6GFF - chains C and D of the 7 polymer chains in the assembly; structure by X-ray diffraction, 3.10 A resolution.

Chain C:
Name: Transforming growth factor beta-1
Organism: Homo sapiens
Notes: fragment: lap
UniProtKB: P01137 (TGFB1_HUMAN); residue numbers follow UniProt; this construct covers 30-278
Chain sequence (249 residues; row label = number of the first residue in the row):
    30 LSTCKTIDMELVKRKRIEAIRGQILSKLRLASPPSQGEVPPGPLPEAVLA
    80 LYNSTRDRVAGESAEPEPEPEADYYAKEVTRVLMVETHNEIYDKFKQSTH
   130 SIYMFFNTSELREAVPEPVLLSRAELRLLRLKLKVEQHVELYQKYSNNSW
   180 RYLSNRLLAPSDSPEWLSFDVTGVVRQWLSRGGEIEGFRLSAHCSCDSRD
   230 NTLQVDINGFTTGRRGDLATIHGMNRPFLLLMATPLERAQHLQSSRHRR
Disordered / not traced: 30-31, 89-98, 230-253, 275-278
UniProt features mapped onto this chain:
  - region: Asp226 to Gly252 (Bowtie tail)
  - motif: Arg244 to Asp246 (Cell attachment site)
  - site: Arg278 (Cleavage)
  - glycosylation (N-linked (GlcNAc...) asparagine): Asn82, Asn136, Asn176
  - natural variant: Arg45 (R45C: In IBDIMDE), Tyr81 (Y81H: In CAEND), Arg110 (R110C: In IBDIMDE), Arg218 (R218C: In CAEND; R218H: In CAEND), His222 (H222D: In CAEND), Cys223 (C223G: In CAEND; C223R: In CAEND), Cys225 (C225R: In CAEND)
  - mutagenesis: Cys33 (C33S: Abolishes interchain disulfide bond with LTBP1 and/or LRRC32, and subsequent regulation of activation of TGF-beta-1), Glu75 (E75A: Does not affect integrin-binding or activation of TGF-beta-1), Leu158 (L158A: Does not affect integrin-binding or activation of TGF-beta-1), Leu160 (L160A/R: Does not affect integrin-binding or activation of TGF-beta-1), Pro193 (P193A/R: Does not affect integrin-binding or activation of TGF-beta-1), Leu232 to Ile236 (Strongly inhibits integrin-binding and activation of TGF-beta-1), Val234 to Ile236 (Strongly inhibits integrin-binding and activation of TGF-beta-1), Asn237 (N237A: Does not affect integrin-binding or activation of TGF-beta-1), Asn254 (N254A: Does not affect integrin-binding or activation of TGF-beta-1), Phe257 to Leu260 (Strongly inhibits integrin-binding and activation of TGF-beta-1), Arg278 (R278A: Prevents cleavage and subsequent maturation of the protein. Generated in order to mimic the structure of the Transforming growth factor beta-1 proprotein)

Chain D:
Name: Transforming growth factor beta-1
Organism: Homo sapiens
Notes: fragment: Mature
UniProtKB: P01137 (TGFB1_HUMAN); residues 279-390 here = UniProt positions 279-390
Chain sequence (112 residues; numbered 279 to 390; the number before each row is that of its first residue):
   279 ALDTNYCFSSTEKNCCVRQLYIDFRKDLGWKWIHEPKGYHANFCLGPCPY
   329 IWSLDTQYSKVLALYNQHNPGASAAPCCVPQALEPLPIVYYVGRKPKVEQ
   379 LSNMIVRSCKCS
Disordered / not traced: 279
Disulfide bonds: Cys285-Cys294, Cys293-Cys356, Cys322-Cys387, Cys326-Cys389
UniProt features mapped onto this chain:
  - natural variant: Cys387 (C387R: In IBDIMDE)

Interface between chain C and chain D:
Contacting residue pairs - 36 pairs, chain C then chain D:
  Val41(C) with Ala352(D), hydrophobic
  Lys44(C) with Tyr328(D), hydrogen bond (backbone-side chain); Trp330(D); Ala352(D), hydrogen bond (side chain-backbone)
  Arg45(C) with Gly349(D), hydrogen bond (side chain-backbone); Ala350(D), hydrogen bond (side chain-backbone)
  Glu47(C) with Tyr328(D); Ser331(D), hydrogen bond (backbone-side chain)
  Ala48(C) with Tyr328(D), hydrogen bond (backbone-side chain); Ala350(D)
  Ile49(C) with Ala350(D)
  Arg50(C) with Ser331(D); Asp333(D), salt bridge
  Gly51(C) with Ser331(D), hydrogen bond (backbone-side chain); Tyr343(D)
  Gln52(C) with Pro348(D), hydrogen bond (side chain-backbone); Gly349(D); Ala350(D)
  Leu54(C) with Leu332(D); Asp333(D)
  Ser55(C) with Leu340(D); Tyr343(D)
  Arg58(C) with Leu340(D)
  Leu59(C) with Leu340(D)
  Ala60(C) with Asp333(D); Thr334(D); Gln335(D), hydrogen bond (backbone-backbone)
  Ser61(C) with Asp333(D); Thr334(D), hydrogen bond
  Pro62(C) with Asp333(D)
  Glu100(C) with Asn344(D)
  Tyr103(C) with Tyr343(D); Asn344(D); Pro348(D)
  Tyr104(C) with Ala341(D); Asn344(D)
Interface residues without a listed pair, chain D (17 interface residues in all): Ser337, Ser351

Summary:
The interface between chain C and chain D involves 19 residues on one side and 17 on the other; the contacts
include 10 hydrogen bonds and 1 salt bridge. Polar contacts include Arg50(C)-Asp333(D), Lys44(C)-Tyr328(D) and
Lys44(C)-Ala352(D).
Here chain C is Transforming growth factor beta-1 and chain D is Transforming growth factor beta-1, both from
Homo sapiens. Entry 6GFF (Structure of GARP (LRRC32) in complex with latent TGF-beta1 and MHG-8 Fab) was
determined by X-ray diffraction.
